PDB entry 5S58 | X-ray diffraction, 2.30 A resolution | chains D and E of the 6 polymer chains in the assembly

== Chain D ==
Molecule: Tubulin beta-2B chain
Source organism: Bos taurus
UniProt: Q6B856 (TBB2B_BOVIN); the author numbering skips numbers that UniProt does not, so the offset changes along the chain: 1-42 = UniProt 1-42; 45-360 = UniProt 43-358; 369-455 = UniProt 359-445
Sequence (445 residues; row label = number of the first residue in the row; note: 10 numbers in that range are skipped by the numbering (no residue carries them; nothing is unmodelled there)):
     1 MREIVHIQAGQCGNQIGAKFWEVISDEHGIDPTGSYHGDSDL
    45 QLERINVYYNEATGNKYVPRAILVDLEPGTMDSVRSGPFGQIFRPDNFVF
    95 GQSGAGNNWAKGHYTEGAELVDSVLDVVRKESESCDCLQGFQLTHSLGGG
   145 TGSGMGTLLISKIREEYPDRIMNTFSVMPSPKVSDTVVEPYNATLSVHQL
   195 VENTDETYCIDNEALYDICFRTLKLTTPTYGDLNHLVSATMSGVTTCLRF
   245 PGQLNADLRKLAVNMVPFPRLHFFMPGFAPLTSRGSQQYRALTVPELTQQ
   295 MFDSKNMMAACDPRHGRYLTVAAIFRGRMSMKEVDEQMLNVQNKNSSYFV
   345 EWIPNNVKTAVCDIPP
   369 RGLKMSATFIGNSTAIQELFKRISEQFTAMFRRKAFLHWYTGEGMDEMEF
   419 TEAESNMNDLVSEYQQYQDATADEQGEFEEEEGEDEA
Disordered / not traced: 281-284, 442-455
Bound ions: Mg2+: Gln-11 (together with GDP)
Small-molecule neighbours:
  - GDP (guanosine-5'-diphosphate): Gly-10, Gln-11, Cys-12, Gln-15, Ile-16, Ala-99, Asn-101, Ser-140, Gly-142, Gly-143, Gly-144, Thr-145, Gly-146, Val-171, Pro-173, Val-177, Ser-178, Glu-183, Asn-206, Leu-209, Tyr-224, Leu-227, Asn-228
  - NUY ([4-(propan-2-yl)piperazin-1-yl](thiophen-2-yl)methanone): Arg-158, Tyr-161, Pro-162, Asp-163, Arg-164, Ile-165, Met-166, Asn-197, Thr-198, Asp-199, Arg-253
Reported in the primary citation:
  - binding site for 2-(N-morpholino)-ethanesulfonic acid: Asp-199

== Chain E ==
Molecule: Stathmin-4
Source organism: Rattus norvegicus
UniProt: P63043 (STMN4_RAT); residues 5-145 here correspond to UniProt positions 49-189 (UniProt number = residue number + 44)
Sequence (143 residues; row label = number of the first residue in the row):
     3 MADMEVIELNKCTSGQSFEVILKPPSFDGVPEFNASLPRRRDPSLEEIQK
    53 KLEAAEERRKYQEAELLKHLAEKREHEREVIQKAIEENNNFIKMAKEKLA
   103 QKMESNKENREAHLAAMLERLQEKDKHAEEVRKNKELKEEASR
Disordered / not traced: 3-5, 29-43, 144-145
Differences from the reference sequence: initiating methionine (3); expression tag (4)
Small-molecule neighbours: NUY ([4-(propan-2-yl)piperazin-1-yl](thiophen-2-yl)methanone): His-115, Leu-116, Met-119

== Interface between chain D and chain E ==
Pairs across the interface (25):
  Tyr-108(D) with His-129(E), hydrogen bond; Val-133(E), hydrophobic; Arg-134(E), hydrogen bond (backbone-side chain)
  Thr-109(D) with Lys-137(E)
  Ala-112(D) with Arg-134(E)
  Ser-155(D) with Leu-123(E)
  Arg-158(D) with Met-119(E); Arg-122(E); Leu-123(E)
  Glu-159(D) with Leu-120(E); Leu-123(E); Asp-127(E)
  Pro-162(D) with Leu-116(E), hydrophobic; Met-119(E)
  Asp-163(D) with Arg-112(E), salt bridge
  Gln-193(D) with Lys-126(E), hydrogen bond
  Thr-409(D) with Lys-140(E), hydrogen bond (backbone-side chain)
  Gly-410(D) with Lys-137(E); Lys-140(E)
  Glu-411(D) with Val-133(E); Lys-137(E), salt bridge
  Gly-412(D) with Val-133(E); Asn-136(E)
  Met-413(D) with Val-133(E)
  Glu-417(D) with His-129(E), salt bridge
Also at the interface, not in a pair above, chain D (17 interface residues in all): Glu-113, Lys-156
Also at the interface, not in a pair above, chain E (15 interface residues in all): Ala-130

== Summary ==
The interface between chain D and chain E involves 17 residues on one side and 15 on the other; the contacts
include 4 hydrogen bonds and 3 salt bridges. Polar contacts include Asp-163(D)/Arg-112(E),
Glu-411(D)/Lys-137(E) and Glu-417(D)/His-129(E). Compound NUY is bound between chain D and chain E. The paper
reports a binding site for 2-(N-morpholino)-ethanesulfonic acid at Asp-199(D).
Here chain D is Tubulin beta-2B chain (Bos taurus) and chain E is Stathmin-4 (Rattus norvegicus). Entry 5S58
(Tubulin-Z2856434826-complex) was determined by X-ray diffraction, deposited together with 5S4L, 5S4M, 5S4N,
5S4O, 5S4P, 5S4Q and 52 further entries.
